Entry 9DMJ (electron microscopy, 2.19 A resolution); this record covers chains C and B of the 9 polymer chains in the assembly.

== Chain C ==
Protein: Acetylcholine receptor subunit alpha
From: Homo sapiens
UniProt: P02708 (ACHA_HUMAN); residues -19 to 437 here correspond to UniProt positions 1-457 (UniProt number = residue number + 20)
Sequence (457 residues; numbered -19 to 437; the number before each row is that of its first residue; numbers below 1 keep their minus sign (Met-19 is residue -19)):
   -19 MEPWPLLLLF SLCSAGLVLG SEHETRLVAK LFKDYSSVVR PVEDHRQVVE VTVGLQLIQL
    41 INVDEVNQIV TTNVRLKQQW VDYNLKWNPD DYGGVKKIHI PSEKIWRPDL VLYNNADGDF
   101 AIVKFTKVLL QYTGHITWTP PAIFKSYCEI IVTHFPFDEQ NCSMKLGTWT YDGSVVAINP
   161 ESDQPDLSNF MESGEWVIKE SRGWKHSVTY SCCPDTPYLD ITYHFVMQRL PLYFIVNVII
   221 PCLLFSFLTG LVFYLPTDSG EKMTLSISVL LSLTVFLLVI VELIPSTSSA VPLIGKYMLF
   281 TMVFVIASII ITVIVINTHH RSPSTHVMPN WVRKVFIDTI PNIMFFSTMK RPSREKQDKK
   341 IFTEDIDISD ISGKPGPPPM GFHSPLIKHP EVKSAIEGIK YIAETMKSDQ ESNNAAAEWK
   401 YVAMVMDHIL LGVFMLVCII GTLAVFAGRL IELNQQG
Not modelled in the structure: -19 to 0, 331-365, 437
Disulfides: Cys128-Cys142
Covalently attached groups: glycan linked to Asn141
Swiss-Prot annotation at these positions:
  - glycosylation: Asn141 (N-linked (GlcNAc...) asparagine)

== Chain B ==
Protein: Acetylcholine receptor subunit epsilon
From: Homo sapiens
UniProt: Q04844 (ACHE_HUMAN); residues -19 to 473 here correspond to UniProt positions 1-493 (UniProt number = residue number + 20)
Sequence (493 residues; row label = number of the first residue in the row; numbers below 1 keep their minus sign (Met-19 is residue -19)):
   -19 MARAPLGVLL LLGLLGRGVG KNEELRLYHH LFNNYDPGSR PVREPEDTVT ISLKVTLTNL
    41 ISLNEKEETL TTSVWIGIDW QDYRLNYSKD DFGGIETLRV PSELVWLPEI VLENNIDGQF
   101 GVAYDANVLV YEGGSVTWLP PAIYRSVCAV EVTYFPFDWQ NCSLIFRSQT YNAEEVEFTF
   161 AVDNDGKTIN KIDIDTEAYT ENGEWAIDFC PGVIRRHHGG ATDGPGETDV IYSLIIRRKP
   221 LFYVINIIVP CVLISGLVLL AYFLPAQAGG QKCTVSINVL LAQTVFLFLI AQKIPETSLS
   281 VPLLGRFLIF VMVVATLIVM NCVIVLNVSQ RTPTTHAMSP RLRHVLLELL PRLLGSPPPP
   341 EAPRAASPPR RASSVGLLLR AEELILKKPR SELVFEGQRH RQGTWTAAFC QSLGAAAPEV
   401 RCCVDAVNFV AESTRDQEAT GEEVSDWVRM GNALDNICFW AALVLFSVGS SLIFLGAYFN
   461 RVPDLPYAPC IQP
Not modelled in the structure: -19 to 0, 335-396
Disulfides: Cys128-Cys142, Cys190-Cys470
Covalently attached groups: N-acetylglucosamine (NAG) linked to Asn66, Asn141
Swiss-Prot annotation at these positions:
  - glycosylation (N-linked (GlcNAc...) asparagine): Asn66, Asn141

== How chain C and chain B interact ==
Residue-residue contacts (100; chain C residue first):
  Ser1(C) - Ser19(B)
  Ser1(C) - Arg20(B)
  Ser1(C) - Val22(B)  hydrogen bond (backbone-backbone)
  Ser1(C) - Arg23(B)
  Ser1(C) - Tyr63(B)
  Ser1(C) - Arg64(B)  hydrogen bond
  Glu4(C) - Gly18(B)
  Glu4(C) - Ser19(B)
  Thr5(C) - Asp16(B)  hydrogen bond
  Thr5(C) - Ser19(B)  hydrogen bond
  Gln39(C) - Ile96(B)
  Gln39(C) - Val127(B)
  Arg55(C) - Glu93(B)  salt bridge
  Arg55(C) - Phe100(B)
  Val75(C) - Pro25(B)  hydrophobic
  Lys77(C) - Glu155(B)
  His79(C) - Thr150(B)
  His79(C) - Tyr151(B)
  His79(C) - Glu155(B)  salt bridge
  Lys104(C) - Gly98(B)  hydrogen bond (side chain-backbone)
  Thr106(C) - Gln149(B)
  Lys107(C) - Glu89(B)  salt bridge
  Pro121(C) - Phe100(B)  hydrophobic
  Ile123(C) - Asp97(B)
  Ile123(C) - Gly98(B)
  Glu172(C) - Leu279(B)
  Gly174(C) - Thr277(B)
  Gly174(C) - Ser278(B)  hydrogen bond (backbone-backbone)
  Gly174(C) - Leu279(B)
  Glu175(C) - Glu276(B)
  Leu210(C) - Ser278(B)  hydrogen bond (backbone-side chain)
  Leu210(C) - Leu279(B)  hydrophobic
  Leu212(C) - Ser278(B)
  Leu212(C) - Val281(B)  hydrophobic
  Tyr213(C) - Ile274(B)  hydrophobic
  Tyr213(C) - Pro275(B)
  Tyr213(C) - Glu276(B)
  Tyr213(C) - Thr277(B)
  Tyr213(C) - Ser278(B)  hydrogen bond (backbone-side chain)
  Val216(C) - Val281(B)  hydrophobic
  Val216(C) - Ile289(B)
  Asn217(C) - Leu267(B)
  Asn217(C) - Ile274(B)
  Ile220(C) - Ile289(B)  hydrophobic
  Pro221(C) - Leu267(B)  hydrophobic
  Leu224(C) - Thr296(B)
  Phe225(C) - Thr264(B)
  Phe227(C) - Thr296(B)
  Phe227(C) - Met300(B)  hydrophobic
  Leu228(C) - Leu260(B)  hydrophobic
  Leu228(C) - Thr296(B)
  Leu228(C) - Val299(B)  hydrophobic
  Leu231(C) - Met300(B)  hydrophobic
  Leu231(C) - Val303(B)
  Tyr234(C) - Val303(B)  hydrophobic
  Tyr234(C) - Asn307(B)  hydrogen bond (backbone-side chain)
  Tyr234(C) - Arg311(B)  hydrogen bond
  Leu235(C) - Val303(B)
  Leu235(C) - Leu306(B)  hydrophobic
  Pro236(C) - Leu306(B)
  Pro236(C) - Asn307(B)
  Asp238(C) - Ala248(B)
  Ser239(C) - Ala248(B)
  Ser239(C) - Gln310(B)
  Glu241(C) - Gln251(B)
  Glu241(C) - Lys252(B)  hydrogen bond (side chain-backbone)
  Glu241(C) - Cys253(B)  hydrogen bond (side chain-backbone)
  Glu241(C) - Thr254(B)  hydrogen bond
  Glu241(C) - Leu306(B)
  Thr244(C) - Thr254(B)
  Leu245(C) - Ile257(B)  hydrophobic
  Ser248(C) - Ile257(B)
  Ser248(C) - Asn258(B)
  Val249(C) - Ile257(B)  hydrophobic
  Leu251(C) - Leu261(B)
  Ser252(C) - Leu261(B)
  Ser252(C) - Thr264(B)
  Phe256(C) - Thr264(B)
  Phe256(C) - Leu267(B)  hydrophobic
  Leu258(C) - Phe268(B)  hydrophobic
  Val259(C) - Phe268(B)  hydrophobic
  Glu262(C) - Phe268(B)
  Ser327(C) - Ala317(B)
  Thr328(C) - Thr315(B)
  Thr328(C) - His316(B)
  Met329(C) - Pro313(B)
  Met329(C) - Thr315(B)  hydrogen bond (backbone-backbone)
  Ile367(C) - Glu399(B)
  Ile376(C) - Glu399(B)
  Ile376(C) - Cys403(B)  hydrophobic
  Ile379(C) - Cys403(B)  hydrophobic
  Ile379(C) - Ala406(B)  hydrophobic
  Lys380(C) - Cys402(B)
  Ala383(C) - Ala406(B)  hydrophobic
  Ala383(C) - Phe409(B)
  Met386(C) - Val410(B)  hydrophobic
  Met386(C) - Ser413(B)
  Lys387(C) - Phe409(B)
  Gln390(C) - Ser413(B)
  Met404(C) - His316(B)
Also at the interface, not in a pair above, chain C (66 interface residues in all): Glu2, Ile41, Asn53, Gly73, Met171, Ser173, Pro211, Val255, Ala397, Tyr401
Also at the interface, not in a pair above, chain B (74 interface residues in all): Asn14, Asn94, Asn95, Gln99, Asn152, Gln247, Val265, Ala271, Gln272, Ser280, Met292, Val293, Ile304, Thr314, Val407

== Overview ==
The interface between chain C and chain B involves 66 residues on one side and 74 on the other, with 14
hydrogen bonds and 3 salt bridges. Polar pairs include Arg55(C)-Glu93(B), His79(C)-Glu155(B) and
Lys107(C)-Glu89(B). Covalently linked N-acetylglucosamine: at Asn66(B) and Asn141(B).
Here chain C is Acetylcholine receptor subunit alpha and chain B is Acetylcholine receptor subunit epsilon,
both from Homo sapiens. Entry 9DMJ (Human muscle nAChR with two fab1b-bound) was determined by electron
microscopy, deposited together with 9DMG, 9DMH, 9DMK, 9DML, 9DMQ, 9DMS and 9DMT.
